5AKM - chains F and I of the 5 polymer chains in the assembly; structure by X-ray diffraction, 2.40 A resolution.

[Chain F]
Name: Homing endonuclease I-dmoi
Organism: Desulfurococcus mobilis
Notes: EC 3.1.-.-
UniProt: P21505 (DMO1_DESMO); residues 2-188 here = UniProt positions 2-188
Amino-acid sequence (199 residues; row label = number of the first residue in the row):
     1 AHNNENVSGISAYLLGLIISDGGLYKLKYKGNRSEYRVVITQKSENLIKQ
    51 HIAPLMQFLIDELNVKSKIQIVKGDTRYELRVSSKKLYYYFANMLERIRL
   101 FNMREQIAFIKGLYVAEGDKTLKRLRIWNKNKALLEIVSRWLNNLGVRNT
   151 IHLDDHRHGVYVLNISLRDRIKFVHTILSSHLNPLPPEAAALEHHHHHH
Not modelled in the structure: 1-5, 180-199
Construct notes: expression tag (1, 189-199); engineered mutation Ser20 (Gly in P21505)
Bound ions: Mg2+ site 1: Ser20, Glu117 (shared with 1 residue of chain H; DC15(I) of chain I); Mg2+ site 2: Asp21, Ala116 (shared with 1 residue of chain G; 1 residue of chain J)
What the authors report for this chain:
  - catalytic residues: Lys120
  - mutagenesis - G20S, D21E/K120M, D21E/Q42E/K120M, D21N, Q42E, Q42E/K120M, A116S, E117D, K120M: decreased catalytic activity
  - mutagenesis - G20S/Q42A/K120M: increased catalytic activity
  - catalytic residues: Asp21, Glu117 (citing earlier work)
  - mutagenesis - D21A, D21E, D21E/E117D, D21E/Q42A/K120M, D21G, D21N/Q42E/K120M, D21N/Q42A/K120M, E117A, E117G, N129D: abolished catalytic activity
  - mutagenesis - E117Q: abolished catalytic activity (citing earlier work)

[Chain I]
Molecule: 15-nt DNA strand
Sequence (15 nucleotides; each row starts with the number of its first residue):
     1 CGCGCCGGAACTTAC
Bound ions: Mg2+: DC15 (shared with Ser20(F), Glu117(F) of chain F; 1 residue of chain H)

[Interface between chain F and chain I]
Contacting residue pairs (40):
  Tyr29(F) - DC6(I)  base contact
  Asn32(F) - DG2(I)  phosphate contact
  Asn32(F) - DC3(I)  base contact
  Arg33(F) - DC3(I)  base contact
  Arg33(F) - DG4(I)  base contact
  Ser34(F) - DC3(I)  sugar contact
  Ser34(F) - DG4(I)  hydrogen bond to the phosphate
  Ser34(F) - DC5(I)  hydrogen bond to the base
  Glu35(F) - DC6(I)  hydrogen bond to the base
  Tyr36(F) - DG4(I)  hydrogen bond to the phosphate
  Arg37(F) - DG7(I)  hydrogen bond to the base
  Arg37(F) - DG8(I)  hydrogen bond to the base
  Ser67(F) - DC5(I)  sugar contact
  Ser67(F) - DC6(I)  phosphate contact
  Lys68(F) - DC6(I)  hydrogen bond to the phosphate
  Lys68(F) - DG7(I)  salt bridge to the phosphate
  Gln70(F) - DC6(I)  sugar contact
  Gln70(F) - DG7(I)  base contact
  Asp75(F) - DA10(I)  phosphate contact
  Asp75(F) - DC11(I)  hydrogen bond to the base
  Arg77(F) - DA10(I)  base contact
  Glu79(F) - DA9(I)  hydrogen bond to the base
  Arg81(F) - DG7(I)  hydrogen bond to the base
  Arg81(F) - DG8(I)  hydrogen bond to the base
  Arg81(F) - DA9(I)  base contact
  Ser83(F) - DC5(I)  sugar contact
  Ser83(F) - DC6(I)  phosphate contact
  Ser84(F) - DC5(I)  phosphate contact
  Lys85(F) - DG4(I)  salt bridge to the phosphate
  Lys85(F) - DC5(I)  hydrogen bond to the phosphate
  Glu117(F) - DC15(I)  phosphate contact
  Trp128(F) - DC15(I)  sugar contact
  Asn129(F) - DC15(I)  phosphate contact
  Lys130(F) - DA14(I)  salt bridge to the phosphate
  Lys130(F) - DC15(I)  hydrogen bond to the phosphate
  Asp155(F) - DC15(I)  hydrogen bond to the base
  Arg157(F) - DC15(I)  base contact
  His158(F) - DA14(I)  base contact
  Val160(F) - DA14(I)  sugar contact
  Val160(F) - DC15(I)  base contact
Interface residues without a listed pair, chain F (30 interface residues in all): Ser20, Lys28, Ile71, Val72, Lys73

[Overview]
30 residues of chain F face 12 of chain I across their interface; the contacts include 14 hydrogen bonds and 3
salt bridges. Polar contacts include Ser34(F)-DC5(I), Glu35(F)-DC6(I) and Arg37(F)-DG7(I). The paper reports
catalytic residues Lys120(F), Asp21(F) and Glu117(F); D21A, D21E and D21E/E117D of chain F, among others,
abolish catalytic activity; 21 substitutions were tested in all.
Chain F is Homing endonuclease I-dmoi (Desulfurococcus mobilis) and chain I is a 15-nt DNA strand; the
structure, The crystal structure of I-dmoi G20S in complex with its target DNA in the presence of ..., was
determined by X-ray diffraction (same publication as 5AK9, 5AKF and 5AKN).
